Entry 3IWU (X-ray diffraction, 2.30 A resolution); this record covers chains B and C of the 4 polymer chains in the assembly.

Chain B (and C):
Protein: 5-hydroxyisourate hydrolase
Source organism: Danio rerio
Notes: EC 3.5.2.17; chain C of this document is another copy of the same molecule, construct and numbering; everything in this record applies to it too
Reference sequence: Q06S87 (HIUH_DANRE); residues -18 to 119 here correspond to UniProt positions 1-138 (UniProt number = residue number + 19)
Chain sequence (138 residues; numbered -18 to 119; the number before each row is that of its first residue; numbers below 1 keep their minus sign (Met-18 is residue -18)):
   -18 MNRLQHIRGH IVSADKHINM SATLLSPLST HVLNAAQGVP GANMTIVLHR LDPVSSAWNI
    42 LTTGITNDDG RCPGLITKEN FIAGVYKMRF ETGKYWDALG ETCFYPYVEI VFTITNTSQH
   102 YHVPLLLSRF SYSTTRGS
Disordered / not traced: -18 to 5
Differences from the reference sequence: engineered mutation Ala16 (Ile35 in Q06S87), Thr116 (Tyr135 in Q06S87)

Interface between chain B and chain C:
Residue-residue contacts - 9 pairs, chain B then chain C:
  Leu14(B) - Thr116(C)
  Leu14(B) - Arg117(C)
  Gly19(B) - Arg117(C)
  Leu107(B) - Thr116(C)
  Thr116(B) - Leu14(C)
  Thr116(B) - Leu107(C)
  Arg117(B) - Leu14(C)
  Arg117(B) - Gly19(C)
  Ser119(B) - Gly19(C)  hydrogen bond (side chain-backbone)
Interface residues without a listed pair, chain B (8 interface residues in all): Pro21, Asp50
Interface residues without a listed pair, chain C (8 interface residues in all): Val20, Gly118, Ser119

Summary:
Chain B and chain C each contribute 8 residues to their interface; the contacts include 1 hydrogen bond. The
hydrogen-bonded pair is Ser119(B)-Gly19(C).
Chain B and chain C are both 5-hydroxyisourate hydrolase (Danio rerio); the structure, Crystal structure of
Y116T/I16A double mutant of 5-hydroxyisourate hydrolase, was determined by X-ray diffraction (same publication
as 3Q1E and 3IWV).
